Entry 8QTI (electron microscopy, 3.09 A resolution); this record covers chains F and P of the 9 polymer chains in the assembly.

# Chain F
Molecule: RNA polymerase sigma factor SigA
Organism: Mycolicibacterium smegmatis MC2 155
UniProt: A0QW02 (A0QW02_MYCS2); residue numbers follow UniProt; this construct covers 1-466
Amino-acid sequence (466 residues; row label = number of the first residue in the row):
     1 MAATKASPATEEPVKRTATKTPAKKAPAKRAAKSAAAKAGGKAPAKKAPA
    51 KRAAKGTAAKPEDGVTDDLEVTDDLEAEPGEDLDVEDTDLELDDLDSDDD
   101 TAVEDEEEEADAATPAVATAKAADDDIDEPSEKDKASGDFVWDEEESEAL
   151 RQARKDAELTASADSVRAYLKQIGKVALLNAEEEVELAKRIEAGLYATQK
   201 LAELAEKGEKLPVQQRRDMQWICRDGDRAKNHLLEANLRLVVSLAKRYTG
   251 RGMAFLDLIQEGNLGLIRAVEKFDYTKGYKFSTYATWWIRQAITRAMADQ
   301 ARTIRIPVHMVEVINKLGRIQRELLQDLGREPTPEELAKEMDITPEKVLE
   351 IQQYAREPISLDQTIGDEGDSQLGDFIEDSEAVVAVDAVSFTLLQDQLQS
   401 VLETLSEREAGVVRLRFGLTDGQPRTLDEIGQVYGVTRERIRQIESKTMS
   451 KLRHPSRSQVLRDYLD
Not modelled in the structure: 1-142

# Chain P
Molecule: DNA 50-mer template strand
Sequence (50 nucleotides; row label = number of the first residue in the row):
     1 CGCATCCGTGAGTCGAGGGTAATAAGCACAATTTAACACTTTTGTCAAGC
Not modelled in the structure: 18-24

# How chain F and chain P interact
Pairs across the interface - 16 pairs, chain F then chain P:
  Arg295(F) - DG26(P)  hydrogen bond to the base
  Glu312(F) - DC27(P)  hydrogen bond to the base
  Lys316(F) - DG26(P)  salt bridge to the phosphate
  Arg319(F) - DG26(P)  salt bridge to the phosphate
  Arg322(F) - DA25(P)  salt bridge to the phosphate
  Gly366(F) - DG17(P)  hydrogen bond to the base
  Asp370(F) - DA16(P)  base contact
  Arg416(F) - DG44(P)  salt bridge to the phosphate
  Thr426(F) - DT43(P)  hydrogen bond to the phosphate
  Thr426(F) - DG44(P)  hydrogen bond to the phosphate
  Leu427(F) - DG44(P)  hydrogen bond to the phosphate
  Arg438(F) - DG44(P)  hydrogen bond to the base
  Arg438(F) - DT45(P)  hydrogen bond to the base
  Glu439(F) - DC46(P)  hydrogen bond to the base
  Arg442(F) - DT45(P)  salt bridge to the phosphate
  Arg442(F) - DC46(P)  salt bridge to the phosphate
Also at the interface, not in a pair above, chain F (18 interface residues in all): Gln291, Thr294, Asp367, Ser371, Phe376
Also at the interface, not in a pair above, chain P (10 interface residues in all): DA47

# In short
Chain F and chain P form an interface of 18 and 10 residues respectively; the contacts include 9 hydrogen
bonds and 6 salt bridges. Polar pairs include Arg295(F)-DG26(P), Glu312(F)-DC27(P) and Gly366(F)-DG17(P).
Chain F is RNA polymerase sigma factor SigA (Mycolicibacterium smegmatis MC2 155) and chain P is DNA 50-mer
template strand; the structure, Mycobacterium smegnatis RNAP open promoter complex with SigmaA and RbpA, was
determined by electron microscopy, deposited together with 8Q3I, 8QN8, 8QU6, 8R2M, 8R3M, 8R6P and 8R6R.
